8ZGE - chains A and B of the 4 polymer chains in the assembly; structure by electron microscopy, 3.40 A resolution.

# Chain A (and B)
Protein: Multifunctional procollagen lysine hydroxylase and glycosyltransferase LH3
From: Homo sapiens
Notes: EC 1.14.11.4, 2.4.1.50, 2.4.1.66; chain B of this document is another copy of the same molecule, construct and numbering; everything in this record applies to it too
UniProt: O60568 (PLOD3_HUMAN); numbering as in UniProt (aligned over 1-738)
Amino-acid sequence (778 residues; row label = number of the first residue in the row):
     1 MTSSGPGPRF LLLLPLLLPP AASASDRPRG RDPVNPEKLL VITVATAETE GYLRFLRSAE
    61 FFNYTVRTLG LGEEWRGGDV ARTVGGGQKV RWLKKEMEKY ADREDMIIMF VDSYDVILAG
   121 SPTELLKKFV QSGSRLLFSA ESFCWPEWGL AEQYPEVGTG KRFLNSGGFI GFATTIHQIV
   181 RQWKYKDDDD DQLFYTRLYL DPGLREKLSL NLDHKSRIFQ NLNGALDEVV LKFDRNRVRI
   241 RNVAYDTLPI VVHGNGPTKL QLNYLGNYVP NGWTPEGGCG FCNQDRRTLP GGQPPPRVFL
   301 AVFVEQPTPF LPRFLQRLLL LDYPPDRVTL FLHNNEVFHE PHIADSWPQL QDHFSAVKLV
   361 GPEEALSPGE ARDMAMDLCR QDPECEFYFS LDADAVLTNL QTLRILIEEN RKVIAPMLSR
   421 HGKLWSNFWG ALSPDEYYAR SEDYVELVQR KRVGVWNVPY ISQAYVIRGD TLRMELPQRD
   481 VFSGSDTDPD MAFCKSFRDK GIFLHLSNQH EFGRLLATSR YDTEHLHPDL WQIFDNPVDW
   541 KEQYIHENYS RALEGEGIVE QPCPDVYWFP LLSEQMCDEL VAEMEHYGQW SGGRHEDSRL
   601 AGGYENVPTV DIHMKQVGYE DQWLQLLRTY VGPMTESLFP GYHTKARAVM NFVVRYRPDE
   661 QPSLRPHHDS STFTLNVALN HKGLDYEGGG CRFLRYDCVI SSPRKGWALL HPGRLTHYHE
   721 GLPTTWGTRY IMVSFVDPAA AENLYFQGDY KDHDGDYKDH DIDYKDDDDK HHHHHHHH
Disordered / not traced: 1-32, 739-778
Sequence notes: expression tag (739-778)
Swiss-Prot annotation at these positions:
  - binding site (UDP): V44 to T46, D112 to Y114, G256 to K259
  - binding site (Mn(2+)): D112, D115, H253
  - binding site (2-oxoglutarate): R599, Y656, N676, R729
  - binding site (Fe cation): H667, D669, H719
  - glycosylation (N-linked (GlcNAc...) asparagine): N63, N548
  - natural variant: N223 (N223S: In BCARD), R452 to P738 (deletion: In BCARD; uncertain significance)
  - mutagenesis: W75 (W75A: Decreased lysyl hydroxylase activity and loss of glycosyltransferase activity), Y114 (Y114A: Decreased lysyl hydroxylase and glycosyltransferase activity), C144 (C144I: Strongly reduced glucosyltransferase activity. Strongly reduced galactosyltransferase activity), D187 to D191 (Loss of glucosyltransferase activity. Loss of galactosyltransferase activity), D187 to D189 (Nearly abolishes glucosyltransferase activity. Nearly abolishes galactosyltransferase activity), L208 (L208I: Reduced glucosyltransferase activity), D669 (D669A: Strongly decreased lysyl hydroxylase activity. No effect on glycosyltransferase activity), T672 (T672N: Loss of dimerization. Loss of lysyl hydroxylase activity and decreased glycosyltransferase activity), R714 (R714N: Loss of dimerization. Loss of lysyl hydroxylase activity and no effect on glycosyltransferase activity), L715 (L715D: No effect on dimerization, lysyl hydroxylase and glycosyltransferase activity; L715R: Loss of lysyl hydroxylase activity and decreased glycosyltransferase activity)
Cystine bridges: C279-C282, C379-C385, C563-C698
Covalent attachments: N-acetylglucosamine (NAG) linked to N63, N548
Bound ions: Mn2+: D115, H253 (together with UDP); Fe2+: D669, H719 (together with 2-oxoglutaric acid)
Residues lining bound ligands:
  - 2-oxoglutaric acid (AKG): Y656, L664, H667, D669, G690, C691, H719, G721, R729, V733, F735
  - UDP (uridine-5'-diphosphate): V44, A45, T46, W75, V80, A81, K89, D112, S113, Y114, D115, H253, N255, G256, K259
From the paper describing this entry:
  - post-translational modification sites: N63, N548
  - self-association interface (contacts with another copy of this molecule); pairs are residue here / residue on that copy: D565-R695 (salt bridge), F639-L715 (hydrophobic contact)
  - mutagenesis - V44A, D112A, D115A, H253A, Y656A, H667A, D669A, H719A: decreased catalytic activity
  - Mn2+ coordination: D112, D115, H253
  - conformationally variable residues (loop rearrangement): G588 to I612
  - disease-associated variants - V116M, D191N, N223S: decreased catalytic activity (proposed by the authors, not directly observed)

# How chain A and chain B interact
Contacting residue pairs - 20 pairs, chain A then chain B:
  D565(A) - R695(B)  salt bridge
  D565(A) - Y696(B)  hydrogen bond
  D565(A) - T716(B)  hydrogen bond
  F639(A) - L715(B)  hydrophobic
  P640(A) - Y718(B)
  G641(A) - H668(B)
  G641(A) - Y718(B)
  H668(A) - G641(B)
  T672(A) - L715(B)
  F673(A) - L715(B)  hydrophobic
  R695(A) - D565(B)  salt bridge
  Y696(A) - D565(B)  hydrogen bond
  P712(A) - L715(B)  hydrophobic
  L715(A) - F639(B)  hydrophobic
  L715(A) - T672(B)
  L715(A) - F673(B)  hydrophobic
  L715(A) - P712(B)  hydrophobic
  T716(A) - D565(B)  hydrogen bond
  Y718(A) - P640(B)
  Y718(A) - G641(B)
Interface residues without a listed pair, chain A (16 interface residues in all): Y567, Y642, R714
Interface residues without a listed pair, chain B (16 interface residues in all): Y567, Y642, R714

# In short
The chain A/chain B interface involves 16 residues from each chain; the contacts include 4 hydrogen bonds and
2 salt bridges. Polar contacts include D565(A)-R695(B), D565(A)-Y696(B) and D565(A)-T716(B). From the paper:
V44A, D112A and D115A of chain A, among others, reduce catalytic activity; Mn2+ coordination by D112(A),
D115(A) and H253(A); 11 substitutions were tested in all.
Chain A and chain B are both Multifunctional procollagen lysine hydroxylase and glycosyltransferase LH3 (Homo
sapiens); the structure, Human lysine O-link glycosylation complex, LH3/ColGalT1 tetramer with bound
UDP-galactose, was determined by electron microscopy together with 8ZGC, 8ZGG and 8ZGH from the same study.
